6AN2 - chains A and P of the 4 polymer chains in the assembly; structure by X-ray diffraction, 2.70 A resolution.

Chain A:
Name: HIV-1 reverse transcriptase P66 subunit
From: Human immunodeficiency virus type 1 group M subtype B (isolate BH10)
Notes: EC 2.7.7.49, 2.7.7.7
UniProtKB: P03366 (POL_HV1B1); residues 1-554 here correspond to UniProt positions 600-1153 (UniProt number = residue number + 599)
Amino-acid sequence (556 residues; row label = number of the first residue in the row; numbers below 1 keep their minus sign (Met-1 is residue -1)):
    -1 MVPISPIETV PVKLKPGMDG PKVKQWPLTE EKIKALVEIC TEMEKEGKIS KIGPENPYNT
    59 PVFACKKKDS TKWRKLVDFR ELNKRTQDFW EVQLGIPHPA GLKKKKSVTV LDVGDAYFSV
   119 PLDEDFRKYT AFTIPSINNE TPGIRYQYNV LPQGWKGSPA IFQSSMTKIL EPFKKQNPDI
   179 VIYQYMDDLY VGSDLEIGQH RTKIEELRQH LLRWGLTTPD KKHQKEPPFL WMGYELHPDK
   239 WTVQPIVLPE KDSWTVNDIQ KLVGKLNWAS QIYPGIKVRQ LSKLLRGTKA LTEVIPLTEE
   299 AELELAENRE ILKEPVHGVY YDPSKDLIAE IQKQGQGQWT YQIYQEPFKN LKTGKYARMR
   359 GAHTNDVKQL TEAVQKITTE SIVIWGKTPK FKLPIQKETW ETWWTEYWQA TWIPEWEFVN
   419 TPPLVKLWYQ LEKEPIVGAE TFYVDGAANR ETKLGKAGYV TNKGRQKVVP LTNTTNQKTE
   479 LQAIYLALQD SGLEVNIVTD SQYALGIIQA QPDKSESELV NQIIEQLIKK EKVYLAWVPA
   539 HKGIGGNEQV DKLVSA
Not modelled in the structure: 554
Differences from the reference sequence: initiating methionine (-1); expression tag (0); engineered mutation Cys63 (Ile662 in P03366), Ser280 (Cys879 in P03366)
Curated features (UniProtKB/Swiss-Prot):
  - region: Phe227 to His235 (RT 'primer grip')
  - motif: Trp398 to Trp414 (Tryptophan repeat motif)
  - binding site (Mg(2+)): Asp110, Asp185, Asp186, Asp443, Glu478, Asp498, Asp549
  - site: Trp401 (Essential for RT p66/p51 heterodimerization), Trp414 (Essential for RT p66/p51 heterodimerization), Phe440, Tyr441 (Cleavage)
Bound ions: Mg2+ site 1: Asp110, Val111, Asp185 (together with D4T); Mg2+ site 2: Asp443, Glu478, Asp498
Ligand contacts: D4T (2',3'-dehydro-2',3'-deoxy-thymidine 5'-triphosphate): Lys65, Arg72, Asp110, Val111, Gly112, Asp113, Ala114, Tyr115, Gln151, Met184, Asp185, Lys220

Chain P:
Molecule: 21-nt DNA strand
Sequence (21 nucleotides; numbered 802 to 822; the number before each row is that of its first residue):
   802 ACAGTCCCTG TTCGGGCGCC X
Not modelled in the structure: 802
Modified positions: DDG (2',3'-dideoxy-guanosine-5'-monophosphate) at position 822

How chain A and chain P interact:
Pairs across the interface (33):
  Tyr115(A) with DDG_822(P), base contact
  Tyr183(A) with DC821(P), hydrogen bond to the base; DDG_822(P), sugar contact
  Met184(A) with DDG_822(P), sugar contact
  Asp185(A) with DDG_822(P), sugar contact
  Asp186(A) with DDG_822(P), sugar contact
  Met230(A) with DC821(P), sugar contact
  Gly231(A) with DC821(P), phosphate contact
  Asn255(A) with DC818(P), hydrogen bond to the phosphate
  Gln258(A) with DG817(P), phosphate contact; DC818(P), sugar contact
  Lys259(A) with DC818(P), phosphate contact; DG819(P), phosphate contact
  Gly262(A) with DG819(P), sugar contact
  Lys263(A) with DG819(P), sugar contact; DC820(P), salt bridge to the phosphate
  Trp266(A) with DG819(P), sugar contact; DC820(P), sugar contact
  Arg358(A) with DT812(P), salt bridge to the phosphate
  Gly359(A) with DG811(P), phosphate contact
  Ala360(A) with DG811(P), hydrogen bond to the phosphate
  His361(A) with DT810(P), salt bridge to the phosphate
  Arg448(A) with DT806(P), hydrogen bond to the base; DC807(P), hydrogen bond to the sugar
  Lys451(A) with DC808(P), salt bridge to the phosphate
  Thr473(A) with DC808(P), hydrogen bond to the phosphate; DC809(P), hydrogen bond to the phosphate
  Gln475(A) with DC808(P), phosphate contact; DC809(P), sugar contact
  Lys476(A) with DC809(P), salt bridge to the phosphate
  Tyr501(A) with DC809(P), hydrogen bond to the phosphate; DT810(P), hydrogen bond to the phosphate
  Ile505(A) with DT810(P), phosphate contact
Other interface residues (no listed pair), chain A (26 interface residues in all): Pro157, Gln242
Other interface residues (no listed pair), chain P (14 interface residues in all): DG805

Overview:
26 residues of chain A face 14 of chain P across their interface, with 9 hydrogen bonds and 5 salt bridges.
Polar pairs include Tyr183(A)-DC821(P), Arg448(A)-DT806(P) and Arg448(A)-DC807(P). Ligands of chain A:
compound D4T. From UniProt: 7 Mg2+-binding residues on chain A.
Here chain A is HIV-1 reverse transcriptase P66 subunit (Human immunodeficiency virus type 1 group M subtype B
(isolate BH10)) and chain P is a 21-nt DNA strand. Entry 6AN2 (Structure of HIV-1 reverse transcriptase (RT)
ternary complex with a double stranded DNA and an incoming ...) was determined by X-ray diffraction together
with 6AMO, 6AN8, 6ANQ, 6ASW, 6AVM and 6AVT from the same study.
